Entry 8V7I (X-ray diffraction, 1.72 A resolution); this record covers chains A and P of the 3 polymer chains in the assembly.

[Chain A]
Name: DNA polymerase eta
Organism: Homo sapiens
Notes: EC 2.7.7.7
UniProt: Q9Y253 (POLH_HUMAN); residue numbers follow UniProt; this construct covers 1-432
Chain sequence (435 residues; row label = number of the first residue in the row; numbers below 1 keep their minus sign (Gly-2 is residue -2)):
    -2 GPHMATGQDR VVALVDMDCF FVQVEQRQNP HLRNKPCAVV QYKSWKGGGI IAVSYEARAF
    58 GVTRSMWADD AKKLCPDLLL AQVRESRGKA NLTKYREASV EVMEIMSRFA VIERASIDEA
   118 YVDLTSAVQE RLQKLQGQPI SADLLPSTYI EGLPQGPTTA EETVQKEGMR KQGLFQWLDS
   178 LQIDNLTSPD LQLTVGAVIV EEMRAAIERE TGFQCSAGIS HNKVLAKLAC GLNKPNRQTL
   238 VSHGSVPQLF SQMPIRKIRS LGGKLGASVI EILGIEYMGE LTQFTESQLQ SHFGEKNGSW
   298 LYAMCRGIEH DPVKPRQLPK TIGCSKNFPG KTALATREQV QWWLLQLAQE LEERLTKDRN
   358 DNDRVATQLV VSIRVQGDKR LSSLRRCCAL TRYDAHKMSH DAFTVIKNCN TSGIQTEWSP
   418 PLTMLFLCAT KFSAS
Unresolved in the structure: 154-161, 411-412
Construct notes: expression tag (-2 to 0)
Metal / ion sites: Mg2+ site 1: Asp13, Met14, Asp115 (together with 2'-deoxyadenosine 5'-triphosphate); Mg2+ site 2: Asp13, Asp115, Glu116 (together with 2'-deoxyadenosine 5'-triphosphate) (shared with CAR_9(P) of chain P)
Ligand contacts: 2'-deoxyadenosine 5'-triphosphate (DTP): Asp13, Met14, Asp15, Cys16, Phe17, Phe18, Ile48, Ala49, Tyr52, Arg55, Arg61, Ile114, Asp115, Glu116, Lys231
Curated features (UniProtKB/Swiss-Prot):
  - binding site (Mg(2+)): Asp13, Met14, Asp115, Glu116
  - binding site (Mn(2+)): Asp13, Met14, Asp115, Glu116
  - binding site (a 2'-deoxyribonucleoside 5'-triphosphate): Arg61

[Chain P]
Molecule: 8-nt DNA strand
Sequence (8 nucleotides; each row starts with the number of its first residue):
     2 AGCGTCAX
Modified positions: CAR (cytosine arabinose-5'-phosphate) at position 9
Metal / ion sites: Mg2+: CAR_9 (together with 2'-deoxyadenosine 5'-triphosphate) (shared with Asp13(A), Asp115(A), Glu116(A) of chain A)

[Interface between chain A and chain P]
Contacting residue pairs (24):
  Arg61(A) - CAR_9(P)  sugar contact
  Ser113(A) - CAR_9(P)  hydrogen bond to the phosphate
  Asp115(A) - CAR_9(P)  phosphate contact
  Glu116(A) - CAR_9(P)  sugar contact
  Lys224(A) - CAR_9(P)  salt bridge to the phosphate
  Ile255(A) - DA8(P)  phosphate contact
  Arg256(A) - DA8(P)  phosphate contact
  Arg256(A) - CAR_9(P)  phosphate contact
  Ser257(A) - DC7(P)  phosphate contact
  Ser257(A) - DA8(P)  hydrogen bond to the phosphate
  Leu258(A) - DA8(P)  phosphate contact
  Gly259(A) - DA8(P)  hydrogen bond to the phosphate
  Gly260(A) - DC7(P)  phosphate contact
  Gly260(A) - DA8(P)  phosphate contact
  Lys261(A) - DT6(P)  salt bridge to the phosphate
  Lys261(A) - DC7(P)  hydrogen bond to the phosphate
  Leu262(A) - DC7(P)  hydrogen bond to the phosphate
  Arg377(A) - DG5(P)  salt bridge to the phosphate
  Leu381(A) - DC4(P)  phosphate contact
  Arg382(A) - DG3(P)  hydrogen bond to the base
  Arg382(A) - DC4(P)  hydrogen bond to the phosphate
  Arg383(A) - DG3(P)  sugar contact
  Arg383(A) - DC4(P)  salt bridge to the phosphate
  Cys384(A) - DG3(P)  hydrogen bond to the phosphate
Other interface residues (no listed pair), chain A (20 interface residues in all): Ser379, Ser380
Other interface residues (no listed pair), chain P (8 interface residues in all): DA2

[Overview]
20 residues of chain A face 8 of chain P across their interface; the contacts include 8 hydrogen bonds and 4
salt bridges. Polar contacts include Arg382(A)-DG3(P), Ser113(A)-CAR_9(P) and Ser257(A)-DA8(P). Chain A binds
2'-deoxyadenosine 5'-triphosphate.
Chain A is DNA polymerase eta (Homo sapiens) and chain P is an 8-nt DNA strand; the structure, Human DNA
polymerase eta-DNA-araC-ended primer ternary complex:reaction with 1 mM Mg2+ for 1800s, was determined by
X-ray diffraction (same publication as 8V7A, 8V7B, 8V7C, 8V7D, 8V7E, 8V7F and 4 further entries).
